Entry 5VLZ (electron microscopy, 4.40 A resolution (low resolution: residue-level contacts below are approximate; hydrogen-bond / salt-bridge calls are withheld)); this record covers chains BN and EG of the 181 polymer chains in the assembly.

== Chain BN (and EG) ==
Molecule: Capsid protein
From: Escherichia phage Qbeta
Notes: chain EG of this document is another copy of the same molecule, construct and numbering; everything in this record applies to it too
UniProtKB: P03615 (CAPSD_BPQBE); residues 0-132 here correspond to UniProt positions 1-133 (UniProt number = residue number + 1)
Sequence (133 residues; row label = number of the first residue in the row; numbering starts at 0):
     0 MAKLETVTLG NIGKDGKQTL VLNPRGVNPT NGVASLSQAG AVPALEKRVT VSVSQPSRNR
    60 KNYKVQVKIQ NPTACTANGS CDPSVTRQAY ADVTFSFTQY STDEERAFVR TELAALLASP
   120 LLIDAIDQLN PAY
Unresolved in the structure: 0
Curated features (UniProtKB/Swiss-Prot):
  - site: Tyr89 (RNA-binding)

== Chain BN / chain EG interface ==
Contacting residue pairs - 22 pairs, chain BN then chain EG:
  Ala1(BN) with Ala131(EG); Tyr132(EG)
  Lys2(BN) with Ala131(EG); Tyr132(EG)
  Leu3(BN) with Ala131(EG)
  Gly12(BN) with Ala106(EG); Phe107(EG)
  Tyr89(BN) with Phe94(EG); Ser95(EG)
  Asp91(BN) with Val92(EG); Thr93(EG)
  Val92(BN) with Asp91(EG)
  Thr93(BN) with Asp91(EG)
  Phe94(BN) with Tyr89(EG)
  Ser95(BN) with Tyr89(EG)
  Ala106(BN) with Gly12(EG)
  Phe107(BN) with Gly12(EG)
  Ala131(BN) with Ala1(EG); Lys2(EG); Leu3(EG)
  Tyr132(BN) with Ala1(EG); Lys2(EG)
Other interface residues (no listed pair), chain BN (18 interface residues in all): Lys13, Ala88, Ala90, Pro130
Other interface residues (no listed pair), chain EG (18 interface residues in all): Lys13, Ala88, Ala90, Pro130

== Overview ==
Chain BN and chain EG each contribute 18 residues to their interface.
Chain BN and chain EG are both Capsid protein (Escherichia phage Qbeta); the structure, Backbone model for
phage Qbeta capsid, was determined by electron microscopy together with 5VLY and 5VM7 from the same study.
